Entry 3FDS (X-ray diffraction, 2.05 A resolution); this record covers chains C and D of the 3 polymer chains in the assembly.

== Chain C ==
Molecule: DNA polymerase sliding clamp B
Organism: Sulfolobus solfataricus
Reference sequence: P57766 (PCNA2_SULSO); residues 1-249 here = UniProt positions 1-249
Sequence (249 residues; row label = number of the first residue in the row):
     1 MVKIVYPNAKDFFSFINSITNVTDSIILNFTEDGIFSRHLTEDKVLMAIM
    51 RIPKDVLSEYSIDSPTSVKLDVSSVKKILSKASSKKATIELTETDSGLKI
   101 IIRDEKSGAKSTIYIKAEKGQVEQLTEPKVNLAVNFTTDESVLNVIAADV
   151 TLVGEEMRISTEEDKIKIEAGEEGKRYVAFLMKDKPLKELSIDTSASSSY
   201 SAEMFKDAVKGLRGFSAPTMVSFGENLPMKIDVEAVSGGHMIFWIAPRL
Construct notes: engineered mutation Val-2 (Phe in P57766)
Swiss-Prot annotation at these positions:
  - mutagenesis: Tyr-114 to Lys-116 (Loss of interaction with PCNA3, no change with PCNA2), Lys-175 to Tyr-177 (Loss of interaction with both PCNA3 and PCNA2)

== Chain D ==
Molecule: DNA polymerase sliding clamp C
Organism: Sulfolobus solfataricus
Reference sequence: Q97Z84 (PCNA3_SULSO); residues 2-245 here correspond to UniProt positions 1-244 (UniProt number = residue number - 1)
Sequence (245 residues; each row starts with the number of its first residue):
     1 MMKAKVIDAVSFSYILRTVGDFLSEANFIVTKEGIRVSGIDPSRVVFLDI
    51 FLPSSYFEGFEVSQEKEIIGFKLEDVNDILKRVLKDDTLILSSNESKLTL
   101 TFDGEFTRSFELPLIQVESTQPPSVNLEFPFKAQLLTITFADIIDELSDL
   151 GEVLNIHSKENKLYFEVIGDLSTAKVELSTDNGTLLEASGADVSSSYGME
   201 YVANTTKMRRASDSMELYFGSQIPLKLRFKLPQEGYGDFYIAPRA
Disordered / not traced: 123-126
Construct notes: initiating methionine (1)

== Interface between chain C and chain D ==
Contacting residue pairs (31; chain C residue first):
  Val-145(C) / Arg-82(D)  hydrogen bond (backbone-side chain)
  Val-145(C) / Arg-108(D)
  Ile-146(C) / Phe-106(D)  hydrophobic
  Ala-148(C) / Arg-82(D)
  Asp-149(C) / Arg-82(D)  salt bridge
  Asp-149(C) / Arg-108(D)  salt bridge
  Asp-149(C) / Phe-110(D)
  Leu-152(C) / Asp-78(D)
  Leu-152(C) / Arg-82(D)
  Val-153(C) / Phe-110(D)  hydrophobic
  Gly-174(C) / Lys-97(D)  hydrogen bond (backbone-side chain)
  Gly-174(C) / Glu-111(D)
  Gly-174(C) / Pro-113(D)
  Lys-175(C) / Asp-75(D)  salt bridge
  Lys-175(C) / Glu-111(D)
  Lys-175(C) / Pro-113(D)
  Arg-176(C) / Phe-110(D)
  Arg-176(C) / Glu-111(D)  salt bridge
  Tyr-177(C) / Arg-108(D)
  Tyr-177(C) / Ser-109(D)
  Tyr-177(C) / Phe-110(D)  hydrophobic
  Val-178(C) / Arg-108(D)
  Val-178(C) / Ser-109(D)  hydrogen bond (backbone-backbone)
  Ala-179(C) / Thr-107(D)
  Phe-180(C) / Phe-106(D)
  Phe-180(C) / Thr-107(D)  hydrogen bond (backbone-backbone)
  Leu-181(C) / Phe-106(D)  hydrophobic
  Lys-185(C) / Glu-105(D)
  Lys-185(C) / Phe-106(D)
  Pro-186(C) / Glu-105(D)
  Pro-186(C) / Phe-106(D)  hydrophobic
Also at the interface, not in a pair above, chain C (17 interface residues in all): Val-142
Also at the interface, not in a pair above, chain D (15 interface residues in all): Ile-79, Leu-84, Leu-112

== In short ==
17 residues of chain C and 15 residues of chain D are in contact, with 4 hydrogen bonds and 4 salt bridges.
Among the polar pairs are Asp-149(C)/Arg-82(D), Asp-149(C)/Arg-108(D) and Lys-175(C)/Asp-75(D). From UniProt:
6 mutagenesis sites on chain C.
Chain C is DNA polymerase sliding clamp B and chain D is DNA polymerase sliding clamp C, both from Sulfolobus
solfataricus; the structure, Structural insight into recruitment of translesion DNA polymerase Dpo4 to sliding
clamp PCNA, was determined by X-ray diffraction.
